Entry 5F2C (X-ray diffraction, 1.90 A resolution); this record covers chains A and D of the 4 polymer chains in the assembly.

== Chain A (and D) ==
Name: Aldehyde dehydrogenase
Organism: Pyrobaculum ferrireducens
Notes: chain D of this document is another copy of the same molecule, construct and numbering; everything in this record applies to it too
UniProt: G7VCG0 (G7VCG0_9CREN); numbering as in UniProt (aligned over 1-491)
Sequence (491 residues; each row starts with the number of its first residue):
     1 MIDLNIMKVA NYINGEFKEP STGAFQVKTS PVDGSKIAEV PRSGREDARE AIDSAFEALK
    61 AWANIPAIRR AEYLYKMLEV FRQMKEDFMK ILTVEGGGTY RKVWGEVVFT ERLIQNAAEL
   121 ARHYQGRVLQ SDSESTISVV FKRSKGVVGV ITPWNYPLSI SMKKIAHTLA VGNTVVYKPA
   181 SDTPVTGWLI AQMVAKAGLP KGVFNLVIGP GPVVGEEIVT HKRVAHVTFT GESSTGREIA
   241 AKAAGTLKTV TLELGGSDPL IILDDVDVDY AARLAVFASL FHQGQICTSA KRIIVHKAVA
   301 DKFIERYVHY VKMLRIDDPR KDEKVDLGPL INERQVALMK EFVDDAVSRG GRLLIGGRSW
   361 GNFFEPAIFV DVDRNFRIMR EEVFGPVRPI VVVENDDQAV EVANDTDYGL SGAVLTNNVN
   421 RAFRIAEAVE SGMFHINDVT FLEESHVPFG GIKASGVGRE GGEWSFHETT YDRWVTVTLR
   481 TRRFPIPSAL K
Unresolved in the structure: 1-3 (chain D: 1-7)
Residues lining bound ligands: NADP (NAP; NADP nicotinamide-adenine-dinucleotide phosphate): Ile-151, Thr-152, Pro-153, Trp-154, Lys-178, Pro-179, Ala-180, Ser-181, Asp-182, Gly-209, Pro-210, Gly-211, Pro-212, Gly-215, Glu-216, Val-219, Phe-229, Thr-230, Gly-231, Glu-232, Thr-235, Glu-238, Ile-239, Leu-254, Gly-255, Cys-287, Ile-331, Asn-332, Arg-334, Gln-335, Glu-382, Phe-384
Reported in the primary citation:
  - binding site for NADP: Trp-154, Glu-382, Phe-384
  - contacts within the chain: Asn-155/Cys-287 (water-mediated contact), Thr-251/Glu-468 (hydrogen bond)
  - conformationally variable residues (order/disorder transition, side-chain flip): Glu-253, Leu-254 to Gly-255, Cys-287
  - catalytic residues: Glu-253, Cys-287 (citing earlier work)

== Chain A / chain D interface ==
Residue-residue contacts (42; chain A residue first):
  Pro-66(A) / Ser-131(D)
  Pro-66(A) / Asp-132(D)
  Pro-66(A) / Glu-134(D)
  Ile-68(A) / Asp-132(D)
  Arg-122(A) / Gln-130(D)
  Arg-122(A) / Asp-132(D)  salt bridge
  Tyr-124(A) / Gln-130(D)  hydrogen bond (backbone-side chain)
  Gln-125(A) / Arg-127(D)  hydrogen bond
  Gln-125(A) / Val-128(D)
  Gln-125(A) / Leu-129(D)
  Gly-126(A) / Arg-127(D)
  Gly-126(A) / Val-128(D)  hydrogen bond (backbone-backbone)
  Arg-127(A) / Gln-125(D)
  Arg-127(A) / Gly-126(D)
  Arg-127(A) / Arg-127(D)
  Arg-127(A) / Val-128(D)
  Val-128(A) / Gln-125(D)
  Val-128(A) / Gly-126(D)  hydrogen bond (backbone-backbone)
  Val-128(A) / Arg-127(D)
  Val-128(A) / Val-139(D)  hydrophobic
  Val-128(A) / Val-140(D)
  Val-128(A) / Phe-141(D)  hydrophobic
  Leu-129(A) / Gln-125(D)
  Gln-130(A) / Arg-122(D)
  Gln-130(A) / Tyr-124(D)  hydrogen bond (side chain-backbone)
  Ser-131(A) / Pro-66(D)
  Asp-132(A) / Pro-66(D)
  Asp-132(A) / Ile-68(D)
  Asp-132(A) / Arg-122(D)  salt bridge
  Glu-134(A) / Pro-66(D)
  Val-139(A) / Val-128(D)  hydrophobic
  Val-140(A) / Val-128(D)
  Phe-141(A) / Val-128(D)  hydrophobic
  Asn-417(A) / Asn-417(D)
  Asn-417(A) / Asn-418(D)
  Asn-417(A) / Val-419(D)  hydrogen bond (backbone-backbone)
  Asn-417(A) / Asn-420(D)  hydrogen bond
  Asn-418(A) / Asn-417(D)
  Val-419(A) / Asn-417(D)  hydrogen bond (backbone-backbone)
  Val-419(A) / Val-419(D)  hydrophobic
  Asn-420(A) / Asn-417(D)  hydrogen bond
  Phe-423(A) / Phe-423(D)  hydrophobic
Interface residues without a listed pair, chain A (27 interface residues in all): Ala-67, Ala-121, Ser-133, Ile-137, Thr-416, Asn-437
Interface residues without a listed pair, chain D (29 interface residues in all): Ala-67, Arg-69, Ala-121, His-123, Ser-133, Ile-137, Thr-416, Asn-437

== Overview ==
Chain A and chain D form an interface of 27 and 29 residues respectively, with 9 hydrogen bonds and 2 salt
bridges. Polar contacts include Arg-122(A)/Asp-132(D), Tyr-124(A)/Gln-130(D) and Gln-125(A)/Arg-127(D). Bound
to chain A: NADP. From the paper: catalytic residues Glu-253(A) and Cys-287(A); a binding site for NADP at
Trp-154(A), Glu-382(A) and Phe-384(A).
Both chains are Aldehyde dehydrogenase (Pyrobaculum ferrireducens). Entry 5F2C (Thermostable aldehyde
dehydrogenase from Pyrobaculum sp. 1860 crystallized in microgravity (complex with NADP+)) was determined by
X-ray diffraction, deposited together with 5EXF, 5EUY, 5EEB and 5EK6.
